7MLH - chains C and F of the 3 polymer chains in the assembly; structure by X-ray diffraction, 2.10 A resolution.

# Chain C
Protein: IgE Heavy chain
Source organism: Homo sapiens
Sequence (228 residues; row label = number of the first residue in the row):
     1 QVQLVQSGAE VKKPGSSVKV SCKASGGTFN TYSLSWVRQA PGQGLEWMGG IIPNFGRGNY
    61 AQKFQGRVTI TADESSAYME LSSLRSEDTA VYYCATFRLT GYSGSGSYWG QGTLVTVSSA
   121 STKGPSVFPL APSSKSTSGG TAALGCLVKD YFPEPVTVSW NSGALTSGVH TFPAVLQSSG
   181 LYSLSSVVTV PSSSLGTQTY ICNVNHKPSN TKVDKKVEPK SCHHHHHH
Unresolved in the structure: 134-139, 162-167, 220-228
Disulfides: Cys22-Cys94, Cys146-Cys202

# Chain F
Protein: Der p 2 variant 3
Source organism: Dermatophagoides pteronyssinus
UniProt: I2CMD6 (I2CMD6_DERPT); numbering as in UniProt (aligned over 1-129)
Sequence (129 residues; each row starts with the number of its first residue):
     1 DQVDVKDCAN HEIKKVLVPG CHGSEPCIIH RGKPFQLEAL FEANQNSKTA KIEIKASIDG
    61 LEVDVPGIDP NACHYMKCPL VKGQQYDIKY TWNVPKIAPK SENVVVTVKV MGDNGVLACA
   121 IATHAKIRD
Disulfides: Cys8-Cys119, Cys21-Cys27, Cys73-Cys78
Reported in the primary citation:
  - mutagenesis - D59A/L61A (12-fold): decreased binding to 2F10
  - mutagenesis - D59K/L61K/K100D: decreased binding to IgE mAb 2F10
  - mutagenesis - D59K/L61K/K100D: decreased binding to polyclonal IgE

# How chain C and chain F interact
Contacting residue pairs - 24 pairs, chain C then chain F:
  Ser33(C) with Leu61(F)
  Ile51(C) with Leu61(F)
  Ile52(C) with Ile58(F), hydrophobic; Leu61(F), hydrophobic; Val63(F), hydrophobic
  Phe55(C) with Val63(F); Asp64(F), hydrogen bond (backbone-backbone); Ile97(F); Pro99(F), hydrophobic
  Gly56(C) with Glu62(F)
  Arg57(C) with Asp64(F)
  Asn59(C) with Leu61(F); Glu62(F), hydrogen bond (side chain-backbone)
  Leu99(C) with Asp59(F); Pro99(F), hydrophobic; Lys100(F)
  Thr100(C) with Asp59(F), hydrogen bond; Ser101(F), hydrogen bond; Glu102(F), hydrogen bond (side chain-backbone); Asn103(F)
  Gly101(C) with Lys100(F), hydrogen bond (backbone-backbone); Ser101(F)
  Tyr102(C) with Arg31(F); Lys100(F), hydrogen bond (side chain-backbone)
Also at the interface, not in a pair above, chain C (14 interface residues in all): Trp47, Gly50, Arg98
Also at the interface, not in a pair above, chain F (14 interface residues in all): Ala98
From the paper, about this interface:
  - epitope / paratope residues, chain C: Phe55(C), Gly101(C)
  - epitope / paratope residues, chain F: Ile58(F), Asp59(F), Val63(F), Asp64(F), Ile97(F), Pro99(F), Lys100(F), Glu102(F), Asn103(F)
  - hot spots on chain F (mutagenesis) - D59A/L61A (12-fold): decreased binding to 2F10
  - hot spots on chain F (mutagenesis) - D59K/L61K/K100D: decreased binding to IgE mAb 2F10

# Summary
Chain C and chain F each contribute 14 residues to their interface, with 7 hydrogen bonds. Polar contacts
include Asn59(C)-Glu62(F), Thr100(C)-Asp59(F) and Thr100(C)-Ser101(F). The paper reports that D59A/L61A of
chain F reduce binding to 2F10; epitope/paratope residues Phe55(C), Gly101(C) and Ile58(F) among others.
Chain C is IgE Heavy chain (Homo sapiens) and chain F is Der p 2 variant 3 (Dermatophagoides pteronyssinus);
the structure, Crystal structure of human IgE (2F10) in complex with Der p 2.0103, was determined by X-ray
diffraction.
